9EUF - chains C and I of the 63 polymer chains in the assembly; structure by electron microscopy, 7.30 A resolution (low resolution: residue-level contacts below are approximate; hydrogen-bond / salt-bridge calls are withheld).

Chain C (and I):
Name: Baseplate component
Organism: Staphylococcus phage 812
Notes: chain I of this document is another copy of the same molecule, construct and numbering; everything in this record applies to it too
Reference sequence: A0A0U1WF63 (A0A0U1WF63_9CAUD); residue numbers follow UniProt; this construct covers 1-348
Amino-acid sequence (348 residues; numbered 1 to 348; the number before each row is that of its first residue):
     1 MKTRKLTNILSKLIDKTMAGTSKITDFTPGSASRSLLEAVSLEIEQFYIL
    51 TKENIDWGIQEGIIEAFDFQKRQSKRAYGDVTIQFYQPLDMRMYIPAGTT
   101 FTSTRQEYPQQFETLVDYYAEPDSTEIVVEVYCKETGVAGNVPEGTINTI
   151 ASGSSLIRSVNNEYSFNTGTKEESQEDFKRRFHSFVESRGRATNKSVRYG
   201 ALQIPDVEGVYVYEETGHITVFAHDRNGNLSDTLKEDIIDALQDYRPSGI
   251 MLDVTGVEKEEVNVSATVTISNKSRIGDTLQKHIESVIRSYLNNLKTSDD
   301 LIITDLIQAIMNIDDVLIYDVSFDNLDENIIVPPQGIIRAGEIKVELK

Chain C / chain I interface:
Pairs across the interface (56):
  Pro29(C) - Gly20(I)
  Gly30(C) - Thr21(I)
  Gly30(C) - Lys23(I)
  Ser31(C) - Thr21(I)
  Ala32(C) - Thr21(I)
  Ala32(C) - Ile24(I)
  Ser35(C) - Lys16(I)
  Ser35(C) - Thr17(I)
  Ser35(C) - Gly20(I)
  Ser35(C) - Thr21(I)
  Leu36(C) - Leu36(I)
  Leu36(C) - Leu37(I)
  Ala39(C) - Leu13(I)
  Ala39(C) - Lys16(I)
  Leu42(C) - Lys16(I)
  Glu43(C) - Ile9(I)
  Glu43(C) - Lys12(I)
  Glu43(C) - Leu13(I)
  Glu43(C) - Ile44(I)
  Gln46(C) - Arg4(I)
  Gln46(C) - Lys12(I)
  Gln46(C) - Tyr48(I)
  Phe47(C) - Phe47(I)
  Phe47(C) - Tyr48(I)
  Phe47(C) - Thr51(I)
  Leu50(C) - Lys2(I)
  Leu50(C) - Arg4(I)
  Leu50(C) - Tyr48(I)
  Thr51(C) - Thr51(I)
  Asn54(C) - Lys2(I)
  Asn54(C) - Ile55(I)
  Ile55(C) - Ile55(I)
  Trp57(C) - Lys2(I)
  Gly58(C) - Ile55(I)
  Gly58(C) - Ile59(I)
  Glu61(C) - Ile59(I)
  Gly62(C) - Ile63(I)
  Ile63(C) - Ile63(I)
  Glu65(C) - Lys179(I)
  Asp68(C) - Lys179(I)
  Arg189(C) - Val186(I)
  Arg189(C) - Glu187(I)
  Arg191(C) - Glu187(I)
  Arg191(C) - Gly190(I)
  Arg191(C) - Arg191(I)
  Arg191(C) - Ala192(I)
  Arg191(C) - Thr193(I)
  Ala192(C) - Ala192(I)
  Asp244(C) - Thr193(I)
  Asp244(C) - Lys195(I)
  Arg246(C) - Asn194(I)
  Arg246(C) - Glu214(I)
  Ser248(C) - Ala192(I)
  Ser248(C) - Thr193(I)
  Ser248(C) - Asn194(I)
  Ser248(C) - Glu214(I)
Interface residues without a listed pair, chain C (36 interface residues in all): Val40, Ile44, Ala66, Phe67, Pro247, Gly249, Ile250, Met251
Interface residues without a listed pair, chain I (35 interface residues in all): Thr3, Ile64, Phe182, Thr216, Ile219

Summary:
36 residues of chain C and 35 residues of chain I are in contact.
Both chains are Baseplate component (Staphylococcus phage 812). Entry 9EUF (Cryo-EM structure of
Staphylococcus aureus bacteriophage phi812 baseplate in the pre-contraction state - complete) was determined
by electron microscopy.
